3U4M - chains A and B; structure by X-ray diffraction, 2.00 A resolution.

Chain A:
Protein: 50S ribosomal protein L1
Source organism: Thermus thermophilus
Notes: engineered mutation(s): V218R
UniProtKB: P27150 (RL1_THETH); residues 0-228 here correspond to UniProt positions 1-229 (UniProt number = residue number + 1)
Sequence (229 residues; numbered 0 to 228; the number before each row is that of its first residue; numbering starts at 0):
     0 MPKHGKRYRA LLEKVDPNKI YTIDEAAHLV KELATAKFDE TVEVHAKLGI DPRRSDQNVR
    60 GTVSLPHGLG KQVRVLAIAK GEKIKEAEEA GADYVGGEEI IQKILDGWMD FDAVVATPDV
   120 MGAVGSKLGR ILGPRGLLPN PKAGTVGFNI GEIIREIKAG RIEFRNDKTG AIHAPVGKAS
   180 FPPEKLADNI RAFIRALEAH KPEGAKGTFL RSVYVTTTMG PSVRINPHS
Not modelled in the structure: 0
Bound ions: Na+ site 1: Arg6, Thr34; Na+ site 2: Leu32, Glu39; Mg2+: Ala33, Ala35, Phe37, Glu39 (together with malonate ion); Na+ site 3: Glu42, Thr216 (shared with C2175(B), A2176(B) of chain B); Na+ site 4: Glu42 (shared with G2123(B) of chain B)
Ligand contacts:
  - malonate ion (MLI), molecule 1: Ala33, Ala35, Phe37, Asp38, Glu39, Ala178, Ser179
  - malonate ion (MLI), molecule 2: Thr61, Asp111, Ala112, Ala142, Thr144, Ile156, Arg160, Ile161, Glu162

Chain B:
Molecule: 80-nt RNA strand
Source organism: Thermus thermophilus
Sequence (80 nucleotides; row label = number of the first residue in the row):
  2105 GGGAUGCGUA GGAUAGGUGG GAGCCUGUGA ACCCCCGCCU CCGGGUGGGG GGGAGGCGCC
  2165 GGUGAAAUAC CACCCUUCCC
Bound ions: Mg2+ site 1 near G2120 (its only coordinating residue here); Mg2+ site 2: U2122, G2123; Na+ site 1: G2123 (shared with Glu42(A) of chain A); Na+ site 2: C2129, U2130; Mg2+ site 3 near U2172 (its only coordinating residue here); Na+ site 3: C2175, A2176 (shared with Glu42(A), Thr216(A) of chain A)
Ligand contacts:
  - malonate ion (MLI), molecule 1: U2109, C2177, C2178, C2179
  - malonate ion (MLI), molecule 2: A2119, G2121, U2122, A2170, A2171
  - malonate ion (MLI), molecule 3: U2130, G2131, G2159
  - malonate ion (MLI), molecule 4: A2134, A2135, G2156, G2157, A2158

Interface between chain A and chain B:
Pairs across the interface (60):
  His3(A) with C2175(B), salt bridge to the phosphate
  Gly4(A) with C2129(B), phosphate contact; U2130(B), phosphate contact
  Lys5(A) with U2130(B), hydrogen bond to the phosphate; G2131(B), salt bridge to the phosphate; U2132(B), base contact
  Arg6(A) with C2129(B), salt bridge to the phosphate
  Tyr7(A) with C2175(B), phosphate contact; A2176(B), hydrogen bond to the phosphate
  Arg8(A) with U2132(B), hydrogen bond to the base
  Ala35(A) with C2128(B), phosphate contact
  Lys36(A) with G2127(B), phosphate contact; C2128(B), hydrogen bond to the phosphate
  Phe37(A) with A2126(B), sugar contact; G2127(B), sugar contact
  Thr40(A) with G2124(B), hydrogen bond to the phosphate; G2125(B), hydrogen bond to the phosphate
  Glu42(A) with G2123(B), hydrogen bond to the base; G2124(B), hydrogen bond to the sugar
  His44(A) with A2176(B), hydrogen bond to the sugar; C2177(B), sugar contact
  Lys46(A) with C2178(B), salt bridge to the phosphate
  Pro133(A) with A2169(B), sugar contact; A2170(B), sugar contact
  Arg134(A) with G2168(B), base contact; A2170(B), salt bridge to the phosphate; A2171(B), salt bridge to the phosphate
  Asp166(A) with G2121(B), hydrogen bond to the base; U2122(B), sugar contact
  Lys167(A) with G2121(B), hydrogen bond to the sugar
  Thr168(A) with G2120(B), base contact; G2121(B), base contact; C2178(B), hydrogen bond to the sugar; C2179(B), sugar contact
  His172(A) with G2121(B), base contact; U2122(B), hydrogen bond to the sugar; G2123(B), hydrogen bond to the sugar; C2177(B), hydrogen bond to the base
  Ala173(A) with G2123(B), sugar contact
  Pro174(A) with G2124(B), sugar contact
  Ser211(A) with C2177(B), phosphate contact; C2178(B), hydrogen bond to the phosphate
  Tyr213(A) with C2177(B), phosphate contact; C2178(B), phosphate contact
  Thr215(A) with A2176(B), sugar contact
  Thr216(A) with C2175(B), hydrogen bond to the sugar
  Thr217(A) with G2124(B), hydrogen bond to the sugar; G2125(B), sugar contact; C2175(B), hydrogen bond to the sugar
  Met218(A) with G2124(B), base contact; G2125(B), sugar contact; G2127(B), sugar contact; A2173(B), base contact; C2174(B), hydrogen bond to the sugar; C2175(B), sugar contact
  Gly219(A) with C2175(B), hydrogen bond to the sugar; A2176(B), sugar contact
  Pro220(A) with A2176(B), phosphate contact
  Ser221(A) with A2176(B), hydrogen bond to the phosphate; C2177(B), hydrogen bond to the phosphate
Interface residues without a listed pair, chain A (38 interface residues in all): Pro1, Lys2, Ala45, Lys70, Arg129, Arg164, Ala170, Arg210
Interface residues without a listed pair, chain B (25 interface residues in all): G2133

In short:
The interface between chain A and chain B involves 38 residues on one side and 25 on the other; the contacts
include 23 hydrogen bonds and 6 salt bridges. Among the polar pairs are Arg8(A)-U2132(B), Glu42(A)-G2123(B)
and Asp166(A)-G2121(B). Chain A binds malonate ion.
Chain A is 50S ribosomal protein L1 and chain B is an 80-nt RNA strand, both from Thermus thermophilus; the
structure, Crystal structure of ribosomal protein tthl1 in complex with 80nt 23s rna from thermus
thermophilus, was determined by X-ray diffraction.
